PDB entry 7ENN | electron microscopy, 2.80 A resolution | chains A and I of the 11 polymer chains in the assembly

[Chain A]
Protein: Histone H3.2
Source organism: Xenopus laevis
Reference sequence: P84233 (H32_XENLA); residues 1-135 here correspond to UniProt positions 2-136 (UniProt number = residue number + 1)
Sequence (135 residues; row label = number of the first residue in the row):
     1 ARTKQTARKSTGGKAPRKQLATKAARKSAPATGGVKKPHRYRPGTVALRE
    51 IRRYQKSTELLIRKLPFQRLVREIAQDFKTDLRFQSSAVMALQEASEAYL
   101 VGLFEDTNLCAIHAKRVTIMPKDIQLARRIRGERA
Unresolved in the structure: 1-36, 135
UniProt features mapped onto this chain:
  - modified residue: Arg2 (Asymmetric dimethylarginine), Thr3 (Phosphothreonine), Lys4 (Allysine), Gln5 (5-glutamyl dopamine), Thr6 (Phosphothreonine), Arg8 (Citrulline), Lys9 (N6,N6,N6-trimethyllysine), Ser10 (ADP-ribosylserine), Thr11 (Phosphothreonine), Lys14 (N6-(2-hydroxyisobutyryl)lysine), Arg17 (Asymmetric dimethylarginine), Lys18 (N6-(2-hydroxyisobutyryl)lysine), Lys23 (N6-(2-hydroxyisobutyryl)lysine), Arg26 (Citrulline), Lys27 (N6,N6,N6-trimethyllysine), Ser28 (ADP-ribosylserine), Lys36 (N6,N6,N6-trimethyllysine), Lys37 (N6-methyllysine), Tyr41 (Phosphotyrosine), Lys56 (N6,N6,N6-trimethyllysine) and 8 more in UniProt
  - lipidation: Cys110 (S-palmitoyl cysteine)

[Chain I]
Molecule: 167-nt DNA strand
Sequence (167 nucleotides; each row starts with the number of its first residue; numbers below 1 keep their minus sign (DC-9 is residue -9)):
    -9 CGCGGCCGCCCTGGAGAATCCCGGTGCCGAGGCCGCTCAATTGGTCGTAG
    41 ACAGCTCTAGCACCGCTTAAACGCACGTACGCGCTGTCCCCCGCGTTTTA
    91 ACCGCCAAGGGGATTACTCCCTAGTCTCCAGGCACGTGTCAGATATATAC
   141 ATCCTGAAGCTTGTCGA
Unresolved in the structure: -9 to 1, 148-157

[Interface between chain A and chain I]
Pairs across the interface (24; chain A residue first):
  His39(A) - DA7(I)  sugar contact
  Arg40(A) - DG83(I)  hydrogen bond to the base
  Arg40(A) - DC84(I)  hydrogen bond to the sugar
  Tyr41(A) - DA8(I)  sugar contact
  Tyr41(A) - DG83(I)  sugar contact
  Tyr41(A) - DC84(I)  hydrogen bond to the phosphate
  Arg42(A) - DG83(I)  sugar contact
  Pro43(A) - DG83(I)  phosphate contact
  Gly44(A) - DC82(I)  phosphate contact
  Gly44(A) - DG83(I)  hydrogen bond to the phosphate
  Thr45(A) - DG83(I)  phosphate contact
  Val46(A) - DG83(I)  hydrogen bond to the phosphate
  Val46(A) - DC84(I)  phosphate contact
  Ala47(A) - DG83(I)  hydrogen bond to the phosphate
  Arg49(A) - DA8(I)  phosphate contact
  Arg49(A) - DT9(I)  phosphate contact
  Lys56(A) - DC10(I)  salt bridge to the phosphate
  Arg63(A) - DA91(I)  phosphate contact
  Arg63(A) - DC92(I)  phosphate contact
  Lys64(A) - DC92(I)  hydrogen bond to the phosphate
  Leu65(A) - DA91(I)  sugar contact
  Leu65(A) - DC92(I)  hydrogen bond to the phosphate
  Pro66(A) - DA91(I)  phosphate contact
  Arg69(A) - DA91(I)  salt bridge to the phosphate
Interface residues without a listed pair, chain A (18 interface residues in all): Asp81, Arg83
Interface residues without a listed pair, chain I (11 interface residues in all): DG100, DG101

[Summary]
18 residues of chain A and 11 residues of chain I are in contact, with 8 hydrogen bonds and 2 salt bridges.
Polar contacts include Arg40(A)-DG83(I), Arg40(A)-DC84(I) and Tyr41(A)-DC84(I).
Chain A is Histone H3.2 (Xenopus laevis) and chain I is a 167-nt DNA strand; the structure, The structure of
ALC1 bound to the nucleosome, was determined by electron microscopy.
